7EO0 - chains 1 and 3 of the 6 polymer chains in the assembly; structure by electron microscopy, 3.75 A resolution.

== Chain 1 ==
Name: O/tibet/99 VP1
Organism: Foot-and-mouth disease virus
Sequence (213 residues; row label = number of the first residue in the row):
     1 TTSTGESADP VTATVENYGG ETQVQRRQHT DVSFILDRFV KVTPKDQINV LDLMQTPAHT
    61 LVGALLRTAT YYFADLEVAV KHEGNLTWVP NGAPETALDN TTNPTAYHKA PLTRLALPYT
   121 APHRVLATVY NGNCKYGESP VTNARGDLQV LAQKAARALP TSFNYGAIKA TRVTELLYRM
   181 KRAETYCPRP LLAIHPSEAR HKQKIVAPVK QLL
Unresolved in the structure: 1, 133-157, 209-213

== Chain 3 ==
Name: O/tibet/99 VP3
Organism: Foot-and-mouth disease virus
Sequence (220 residues; each row starts with the number of its first residue):
     1 GIFPVACSDG YGGLVTTDPK TADPAYGKVF NPPRNMLPGR FTNFLDVAEA CPTFLHFEGD
    61 VPYVTTKTDS DRVLAQFDLS LAAKHMSNTF LAGLAQYYTQ YSGTINLHFM FTGPTDAKAR
   121 YMIAYAPPGM EPPKTPEAAA HCIHAEWDTG LNSKFTFSIP YLSAADYAYT ASDAAETTNV
   181 QGWVCLFQIT HGKADGDALV VLASAGKDFE LRLPVDARTQ
Unresolved in the structure: 220

== How chain 1 and chain 3 interact ==
Pairs across the interface (41):
  Val89(1) - Val215(3)  hydrophobic
  Pro90(1) - Thr99(3)
  Pro90(1) - Leu213(3)
  Pro90(1) - Val215(3)
  Asn91(1) - Tyr169(3)  hydrogen bond
  Gly92(1) - Thr99(3)  hydrogen bond (backbone-side chain)
  Ala93(1) - Thr99(3)
  Ala93(1) - Val215(3)  hydrophobic
  Ala97(1) - Asp216(3)
  Asn100(1) - Asp216(3)  hydrogen bond
  Asn100(1) - Ala217(3)
  Thr101(1) - Thr16(3)
  Thr102(1) - Thr17(3)
  Thr102(1) - Asp216(3)
  Asn103(1) - Val215(3)
  Asn103(1) - Asp216(3)  hydrogen bond (side chain-backbone)
  Pro104(1) - Thr16(3)
  Pro104(1) - Thr17(3)
  Thr105(1) - Val15(3)
  Thr105(1) - Thr16(3)
  Ala106(1) - Leu14(3)
  Tyr107(1) - Leu14(3)  hydrogen bond (backbone-backbone)
  Lys109(1) - Gly12(3)
  Lys109(1) - Gly13(3)
  Ala110(1) - Asp9(3)
  Pro111(1) - Asp9(3)
  Leu112(1) - Asp9(3)
  Leu112(1) - Gly10(3)
  Leu112(1) - Tyr11(3)
  Arg114(1) - Tyr11(3)
  Leu115(1) - Val15(3)  hydrophobic
  Thr120(1) - Gln100(3)
  Thr120(1) - Arg212(3)  hydrogen bond (backbone-side chain)
  Thr120(1) - Leu213(3)
  Ala121(1) - Arg212(3)  hydrogen bond (backbone-side chain)
  Pro122(1) - Gln100(3)
  Pro122(1) - Ala165(3)
  Pro122(1) - Asp166(3)
  Pro122(1) - Tyr167(3)  hydrogen bond (backbone-backbone)
  Pro122(1) - Tyr169(3)
  Ser162(1) - Tyr169(3)  hydrogen bond
Also at the interface, not in a pair above, chain 1 (29 interface residues in all): Pro94, Thr113, Tyr119, His123, Arg124
Also at the interface, not in a pair above, chain 3 (23 interface residues in all): Ser8, Asp173, Pro214

== Overview ==
Chain 1 and chain 3 form an interface of 29 and 23 residues respectively, with 9 hydrogen bonds. Among the
polar pairs are Asn91(1)-Tyr169(3), Gly92(1)-Thr99(3) and Asn100(1)-Asp216(3).
Chain 1 is O/tibet/99 VP1 and chain 3 is O/tibet/99 VP3, both from Foot-and-mouth disease virus; the
structure, Foot and mouth disease virus O/tibet/99-bound the single chain fragmen antibody C4, was determined
by electron microscopy.
